8A3T - chains C and O of the 19 polymer chains in the assembly; structure by electron microscopy, 3.50 A resolution.

== Chain C ==
Molecule: Anaphase-promoting complex subunit 1
From: Saccharomyces cerevisiae
UniProtKB: P53886 (APC1_YEAST); numbering as in UniProt (aligned over 1-1748)
Amino-acid sequence (1748 residues; numbered 1 to 1748; the number before each row is that of its first residue):
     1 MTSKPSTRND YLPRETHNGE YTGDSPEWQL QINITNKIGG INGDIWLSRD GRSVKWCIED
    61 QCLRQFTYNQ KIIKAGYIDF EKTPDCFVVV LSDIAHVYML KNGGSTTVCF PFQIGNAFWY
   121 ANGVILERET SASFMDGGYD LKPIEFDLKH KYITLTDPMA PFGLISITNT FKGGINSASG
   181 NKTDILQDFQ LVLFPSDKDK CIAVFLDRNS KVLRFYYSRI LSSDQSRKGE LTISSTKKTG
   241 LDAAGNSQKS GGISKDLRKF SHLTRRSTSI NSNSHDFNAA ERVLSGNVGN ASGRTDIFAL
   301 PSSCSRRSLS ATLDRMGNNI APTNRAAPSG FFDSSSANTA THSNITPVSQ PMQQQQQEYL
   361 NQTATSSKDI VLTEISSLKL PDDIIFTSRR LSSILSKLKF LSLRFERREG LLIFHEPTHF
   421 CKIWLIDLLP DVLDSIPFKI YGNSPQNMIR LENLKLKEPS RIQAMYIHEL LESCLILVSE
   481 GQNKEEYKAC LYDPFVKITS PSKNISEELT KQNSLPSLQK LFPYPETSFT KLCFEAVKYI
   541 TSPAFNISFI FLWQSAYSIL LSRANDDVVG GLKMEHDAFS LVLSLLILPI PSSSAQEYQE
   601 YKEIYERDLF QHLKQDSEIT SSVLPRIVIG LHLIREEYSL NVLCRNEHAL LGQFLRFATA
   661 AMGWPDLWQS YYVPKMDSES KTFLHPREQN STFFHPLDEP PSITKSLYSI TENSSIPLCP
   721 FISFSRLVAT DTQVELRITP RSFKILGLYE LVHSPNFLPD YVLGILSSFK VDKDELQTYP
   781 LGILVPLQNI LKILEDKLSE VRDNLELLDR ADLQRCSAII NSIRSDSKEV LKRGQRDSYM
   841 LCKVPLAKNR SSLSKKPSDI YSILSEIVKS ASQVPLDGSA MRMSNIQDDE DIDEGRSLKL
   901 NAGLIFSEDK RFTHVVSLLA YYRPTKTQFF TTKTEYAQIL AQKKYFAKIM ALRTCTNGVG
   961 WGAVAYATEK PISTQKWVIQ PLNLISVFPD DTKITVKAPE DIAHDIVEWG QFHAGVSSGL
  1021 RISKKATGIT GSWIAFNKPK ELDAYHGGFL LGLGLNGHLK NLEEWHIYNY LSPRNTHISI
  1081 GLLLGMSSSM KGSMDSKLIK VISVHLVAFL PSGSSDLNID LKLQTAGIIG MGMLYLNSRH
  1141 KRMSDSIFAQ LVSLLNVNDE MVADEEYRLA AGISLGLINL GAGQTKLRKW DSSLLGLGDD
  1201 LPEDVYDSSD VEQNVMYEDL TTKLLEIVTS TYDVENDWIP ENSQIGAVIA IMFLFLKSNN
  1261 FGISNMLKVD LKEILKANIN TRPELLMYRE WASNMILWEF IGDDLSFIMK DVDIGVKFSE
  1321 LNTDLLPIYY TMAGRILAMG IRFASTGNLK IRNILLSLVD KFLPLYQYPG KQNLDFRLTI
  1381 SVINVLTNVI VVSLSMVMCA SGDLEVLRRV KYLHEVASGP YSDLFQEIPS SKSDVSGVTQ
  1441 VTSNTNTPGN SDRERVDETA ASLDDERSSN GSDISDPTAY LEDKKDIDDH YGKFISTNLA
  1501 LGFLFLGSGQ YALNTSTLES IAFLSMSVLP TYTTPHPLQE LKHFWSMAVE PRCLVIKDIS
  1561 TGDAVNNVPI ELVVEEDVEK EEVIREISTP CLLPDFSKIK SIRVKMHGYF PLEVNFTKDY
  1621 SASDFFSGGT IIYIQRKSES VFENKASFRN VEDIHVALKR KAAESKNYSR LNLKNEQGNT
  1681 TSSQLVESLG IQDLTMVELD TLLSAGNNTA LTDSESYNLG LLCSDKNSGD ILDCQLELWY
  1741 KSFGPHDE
Disordered / not traced: 1-26, 134-141, 170-188, 224-366, 388-389, 676-691, 827-841, 853-854, 873-892, 1187-1210, 1425-1474, 1671-1677, 1706-1709, 1747-1748
Curated features (UniProtKB/Swiss-Prot):
  - modified residue: Ser-1462 (Phosphoserine)

== Chain O ==
Molecule: Anaphase-promoting complex subunit 5
From: Saccharomyces cerevisiae
UniProtKB: Q08683 (APC5_YEAST); numbering as in UniProt (aligned over 1-685)
Amino-acid sequence (685 residues; each row starts with the number of its first residue):
     1 MSKYGPLGIT NFITPYDLCI LILIHAHCSQ DNGISVPTAV FLRLISPTRP SLEWNPLLKD
    61 NSNLRSSSIV PPPVLPILDN IIRILLDDKD GNKIALTLMG YLEAINGLDS INRLMMDLEK
   121 NCLVNNYRSM KMRTTSTRRQ MTRASFLGTF LSTCIRKYQI GDFEMRETIW INLQNFKTVF
   181 KHTPLWLRFK DNVHIQKVKN CLLANDEISV EDQQMVEFFQ HFNNGNDADS KTMNEENYGT
   241 LISIQHLQSI VNRQIVNWLD NTEFNLMGQE ETSSTYEEQS GLVFDLLDTL SLNDATKFPL
   301 IFILKYLEAI KENSYQTALD SLHNYFDYKS TGNSQNYFHI SLLSLATFHS SFNECDAAIN
   361 SFEEATRIAR ENKDMETLNL IMIWIINFIE VHPEYANRFY ITVEQIIKYL KNSSDVEDAN
   421 IFSNAYKFET LLSMVKESKT AEVSSSLLKF MAITLQNVPS QNFDLFQSLV SYEVKFWKEL
   481 GYESISDVYE KFLSKTSSSS LRNYDSSIIN QDIKVAFKAL EEDDFLKVKQ YLLKSESLEL
   541 DYDQKINLKY LRVKYLVKIG DYDLSMRLIN QYVKECCEEV ADSNWRFKFE IESINVLLLS
   601 DVGIRSLPKI IKLIDEYKEI GNPLRCVILL LKLCEVLIQV GKSMEAECLI SCNLSTILEF
   661 PFVRKKTDEL LESLSVEEDR DVQMT
Disordered / not traced: 1-2, 261-275, 676-685

== How chain C and chain O interact ==
Contacting residue pairs (77):
  Asn-42(C) / Ser-537(O)  hydrogen bond (backbone-side chain)
  Ile-58(C) / Lys-534(O)
  Ile-58(C) / Ser-537(O)
  Glu-59(C) / Lys-534(O)
  Cys-62(C) / Glu-312(O)
  Cys-62(C) / Asn-313(O)  hydrogen bond (backbone-side chain)
  Leu-63(C) / Asn-313(O)
  Arg-64(C) / Asn-313(O)
  Arg-64(C) / Phe-352(O)  hydrogen bond (side chain-backbone)
  Arg-64(C) / Glu-539(O)  salt bridge
  Gln-65(C) / Glu-312(O)
  Gln-65(C) / Asn-313(O)  hydrogen bond (backbone-backbone)
  Gln-65(C) / Ser-314(O)
  Gln-65(C) / Tyr-315(O)
  Phe-66(C) / Tyr-315(O)  hydrophobic
  Thr-67(C) / Thr-317(O)
  Tyr-98(C) / Gln-316(O)
  Asn-102(C) / Asp-356(O)
  Gly-103(C) / Glu-354(O)
  Glu-526(C) / Lys-529(O)
  Ser-528(C) / Asp-561(O)  hydrogen bond
  Val-569(C) / Phe-525(O)  hydrophobic
  Asn-641(C) / Asp-563(O)
  Val-642(C) / Val-602(O)  hydrophobic
  Leu-643(C) / Tyr-562(O)
  Leu-643(C) / Ser-600(O)
  Arg-645(C) / Ser-600(O)  hydrogen bond (side chain-backbone)
  Arg-645(C) / Val-602(O)
  Asp-774(C) / Met-566(O)
  Asp-774(C) / Arg-567(O)
  Asp-774(C) / Asn-570(O)  hydrogen bond
  Gln-777(C) / Arg-605(O)
  Tyr-779(C) / Arg-605(O)  hydrogen bond (backbone-side chain)
  Leu-781(C) / Arg-605(O)
  Leu-784(C) / Arg-605(O)
  Arg-850(C) / Lys-436(O)
  Ser-852(C) / Lys-439(O)
  Ile-860(C) / Leu-448(O)  hydrophobic
  Ile-863(C) / Ser-445(O)
  Ile-863(C) / Lys-449(O)
  Leu-864(C) / Ala-452(O)  hydrophobic
  Glu-866(C) / Lys-449(O)  salt bridge
  Ile-867(C) / Tyr-426(O)
  Ile-867(C) / Lys-449(O)
  Ile-867(C) / Ile-453(O)  hydrophobic
  Ser-870(C) / Lys-411(O)
  Ser-870(C) / Asn-412(O)
  Ala-871(C) / Lys-411(O)
  Ala-871(C) / Asn-412(O)
  Ala-871(C) / Ser-413(O)
  Ala-871(C) / Ser-414(O)
  Ser-872(C) / Ser-414(O)
  Ile-972(C) / Ile-401(O)
  Ile-972(C) / Gln-405(O)
  Ser-973(C) / Tyr-400(O)
  Thr-974(C) / Leu-378(O)
  Thr-974(C) / Tyr-400(O)  hydrogen bond
  Gln-975(C) / Tyr-409(O)
  Ser-1032(C) / Arg-370(O)  hydrogen bond
  Ala-1035(C) / Lys-373(O)
  Phe-1036(C) / Arg-370(O)
  Phe-1642(C) / Ile-611(O)  hydrophobic
  Ser-1682(C) / Ile-611(O)
  Val-1686(C) / Ile-611(O)  hydrophobic
  Leu-1689(C) / Leu-637(O)  hydrophobic
  Leu-1689(C) / Lys-642(O)  hydrogen bond (backbone-side chain)
  Gly-1690(C) / Lys-642(O)  hydrogen bond (backbone-side chain)
  Ile-1691(C) / Leu-607(O)  hydrophobic
  Ile-1691(C) / Lys-642(O)
  Leu-1694(C) / Ile-604(O)
  Leu-1694(C) / Leu-607(O)  hydrophobic
  Val-1697(C) / Ile-604(O)  hydrophobic
  Val-1697(C) / Val-640(O)  hydrophobic
  Glu-1698(C) / Val-602(O)
  Glu-1698(C) / Ile-604(O)
  Glu-1698(C) / Arg-605(O)  salt bridge
  Thr-1701(C) / Val-640(O)
Also at the interface, not in a pair above, chain C (65 interface residues in all): Gln-61, Met-99, Leu-100, Gly-104, Leu-572, Cys-644, Glu-647, Thr-778, Pro-780, Asn-849, Ser-851, Thr-1030, Trp-1065, Asp-1700
Also at the interface, not in a pair above, chain O (64 interface residues in all): Glu-371, Met-382, Asp-415, Phe-422, Asp-505, Asp-512, Asp-523, Leu-538, Ile-559, Gly-560, Leu-564, Val-596, Leu-597, Pro-608, Gln-639, Glu-645

== Overview ==
The interface between chain C and chain O involves 65 residues on one side and 64 on the other, with 12
hydrogen bonds and 3 salt bridges. Polar pairs include Arg-64(C)/Glu-539(O), Glu-866(C)/Lys-449(O) and
Glu-1698(C)/Arg-605(O).
Here chain C is Anaphase-promoting complex subunit 1 and chain O is Anaphase-promoting complex subunit 5, both
from Saccharomyces cerevisiae. Entry 8A3T (S. cerevisiae APC/C-Cdh1 complex) was determined by electron
microscopy.
